8Y6U - chains 2 and I of the 11 polymer chains in the assembly; structure by electron microscopy, 3.97 A resolution.

Chain 2:
Molecule: Template promoter DNA
Organism: Escherichia coli
Sequence (92 nucleotides; each row starts with the number of its first residue):
     2 TGCATCCGTG AGTCGAGGGT AATAAGGTAT TTGCTGGTAG AAGCTCAACG GACAATTTAT
    62 AATGGCTCAG ATTAAAAAAA CTAATAGGTT AC
Unresolved in the structure: 71-93

Chain I:
Name: DNA-directed RNA polymerase subunit alpha
Organism: Escherichia coli
Notes: EC 2.7.7.6
UniProt: P0A7Z4 (RPOA_ECOLI); residue numbers follow UniProt; this construct covers 1-329
Amino-acid sequence (329 residues; row label = number of the first residue in the row):
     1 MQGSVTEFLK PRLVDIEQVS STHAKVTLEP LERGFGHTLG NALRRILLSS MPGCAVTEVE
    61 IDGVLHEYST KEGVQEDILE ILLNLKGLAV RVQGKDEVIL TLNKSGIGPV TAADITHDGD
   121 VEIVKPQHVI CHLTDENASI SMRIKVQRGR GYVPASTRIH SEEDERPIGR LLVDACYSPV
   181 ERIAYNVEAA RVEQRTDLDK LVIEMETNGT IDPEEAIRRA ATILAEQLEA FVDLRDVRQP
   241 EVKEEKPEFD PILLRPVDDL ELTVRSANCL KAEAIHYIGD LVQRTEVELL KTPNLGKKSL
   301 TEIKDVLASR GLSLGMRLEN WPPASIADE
Unresolved in the structure: 1-249, 295-298, 325-329
Curated features (UniProtKB/Swiss-Prot):
  - region: Glu-162 to Glu-165 (Required for interaction with Crp at class II promoters)
  - modified residue: Arg-265 (ADP-ribosylarginine), Lys-297 (N6-acetyllysine), Lys-298 (N6-acetyllysine)
  - mutagenesis: Arg-45 (R45C: In rpoA112; temperature-sensitive, blocks RNA polymerase assembly), Glu-162 to Glu-165 (5-fold decrease in CRP-class II promoter-dependent transcription), Glu-165 (E165K: 5-fold decrease in CRP-class II promoter-dependent transcription), Arg-191 (R191C: In rpoA101; temperature-sensitive)

How chain 2 and chain I interact:
Pairs across the interface (10):
  DA55(2) with Arg-265(I), hydrogen bond to the sugar
  DA56(2) with Arg-265(I), hydrogen bond to the sugar; Ser-299(I), hydrogen bond to the phosphate; Glu-302(I), phosphate contact
  DT57(2) with Pro-293(I), sugar contact; Asn-294(I), sugar contact; Ser-299(I), hydrogen bond to the phosphate; Leu-300(I), phosphate contact
  DT58(2) with Lys-291(I), phosphate contact; Pro-293(I), phosphate contact
Other interface residues (no listed pair), chain 2 (5 interface residues in all): DC54
Other interface residues (no listed pair), chain I (10 interface residues in all): Leu-290, Thr-292, Thr-301

In short:
The interface between chain 2 and chain I involves 5 residues on one side and 10 on the other, with 4 hydrogen
bonds. Polar pairs include DA55(2)/Arg-265(I), DA56(2)/Arg-265(I) and DA56(2)/Ser-299(I). UniProt lists 6
mutagenesis sites on chain I.
Here chain 2 is Template promoter DNA and chain I is DNA-directed RNA polymerase subunit alpha, both from
Escherichia coli. Entry 8Y6U (Cryo-EM structure of E.coli transcription initiation complex with transcription
factor GcvA) was determined by electron microscopy.
